2GBC - chains A and B; structure by X-ray diffraction, 2.80 A resolution.

== Chain A (and B) ==
Molecule: Dipeptidyl peptidase 4
Source organism: Rattus norvegicus
Notes: EC 3.4.15.5; chain B of this document is another copy of the same molecule, construct and numbering; everything in this record applies to it too
Reference sequence: P14740 (DPP4_RAT); numbering as in UniProt (aligned over 38-767)
Sequence (730 residues; row label = number of the first residue in the row):
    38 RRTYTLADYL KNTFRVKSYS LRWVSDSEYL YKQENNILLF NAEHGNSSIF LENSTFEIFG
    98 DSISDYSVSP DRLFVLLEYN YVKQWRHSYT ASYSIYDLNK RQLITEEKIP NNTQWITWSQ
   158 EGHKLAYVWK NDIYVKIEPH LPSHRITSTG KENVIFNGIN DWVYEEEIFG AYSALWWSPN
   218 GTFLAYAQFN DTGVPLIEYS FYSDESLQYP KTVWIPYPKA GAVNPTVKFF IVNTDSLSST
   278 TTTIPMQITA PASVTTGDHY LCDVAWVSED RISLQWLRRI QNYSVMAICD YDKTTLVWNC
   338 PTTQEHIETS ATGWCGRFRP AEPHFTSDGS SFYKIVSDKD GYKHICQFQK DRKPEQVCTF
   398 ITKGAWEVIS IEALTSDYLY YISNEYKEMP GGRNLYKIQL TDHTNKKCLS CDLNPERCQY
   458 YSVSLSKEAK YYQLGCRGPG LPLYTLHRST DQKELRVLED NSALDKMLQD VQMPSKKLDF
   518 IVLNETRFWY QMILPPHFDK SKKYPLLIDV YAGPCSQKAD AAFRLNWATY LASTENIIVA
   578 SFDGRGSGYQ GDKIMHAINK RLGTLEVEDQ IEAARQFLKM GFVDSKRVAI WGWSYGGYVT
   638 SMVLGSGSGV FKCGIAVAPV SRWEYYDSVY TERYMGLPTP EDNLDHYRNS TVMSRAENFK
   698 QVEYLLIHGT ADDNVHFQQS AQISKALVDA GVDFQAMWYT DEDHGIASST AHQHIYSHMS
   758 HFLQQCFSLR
Swiss-Prot annotation at these positions:
  - active site (Charge relay system): S631, D709, H741
  - glycosylation (N-linked (GlcNAc...) asparagine): N83, N90, N148, N217, N227, N319, N521, N686
  - mutagenesis: G629 (G629A: Reduced activity; G629R: Reduced activity), W630 (W630E: No effect on activity), S631 (S631A: Reduced activity), Y632 (Y632F: No effect on activity; Y632G: Reduced activity; Y632L: Reduced activity), G633 (G633A: Reduced activity; G633S: Reduced activity)
Disulfide bonds: C326-C337, C383-C395, C445-C448, C455-C473, C650-C763
Covalently attached groups: N-acetylglucosamine (NAG) linked to N83, N90, N227, N319, N521

== Chain A / chain B interface ==
Contacting residue pairs (107; chain A residue first):
  P232(A) with Y246(B)
  L233(A) with Y246(B)
  I234(A) with Y246(B), hydrophobic
  E235(A) with E235(B); S237(B), hydrogen bond; T249(B), hydrogen bond
  S237(A) with E235(B), hydrogen bond
  Y239(A) with F714(B); Q715(B); A718(B), hydrophobic; Q719(B)
  S240(A) with Q719(B), hydrogen bond (backbone-side chain); K722(B), hydrogen bond (backbone-side chain)
  D241(A) with Q719(B); K722(B)
  E242(A) with R659(B), salt bridge; Y662(B), hydrogen bond (backbone-side chain); T688(B); M690(B); Q719(B)
  L244(A) with Y662(B); Q715(B), hydrogen bond (backbone-side chain)
  Q245(A) with K256(B); A257(B), hydrogen bond (side chain-backbone); E661(B), hydrogen bond (side chain-backbone); Q715(B), hydrogen bond (backbone-side chain)
  Y246(A) with P232(B); L233(B); I234(B), hydrophobic; Y254(B), hydrogen bond (side chain-backbone); P255(B); K256(B), hydrogen bond (side chain-backbone); A259(B)
  P247(A) with Q715(B)
  T249(A) with E235(B), hydrogen bond
  Y254(A) with Y246(B), hydrogen bond (backbone-side chain)
  P255(A) with Y246(B)
  K256(A) with Q245(B); Y246(B), hydrogen bond (backbone-side chain)
  A257(A) with Q245(B), hydrogen bond (backbone-side chain)
  A259(A) with Y246(B)
  R659(A) with E242(B), salt bridge
  E661(A) with Q245(B), hydrogen bond (backbone-side chain)
  Y662(A) with E242(B), hydrogen bond (side chain-backbone)
  T688(A) with E242(B)
  M690(A) with E242(B)
  L703(A) with W735(B), hydrophobic
  F714(A) with Y239(B); W735(B), hydrophobic
  Q715(A) with Y239(B); L244(B), hydrogen bond (side chain-backbone); Q245(B), hydrogen bond (side chain-backbone); P247(B)
  S717(A) with W735(B)
  A718(A) with Y239(B), hydrophobic; W735(B); T737(B), hydrogen bond (backbone-side chain)
  Q719(A) with Y239(B); S240(B), hydrogen bond (side chain-backbone); D241(B); E242(B)
  S721(A) with W735(B), hydrogen bond; T737(B), hydrogen bond
  K722(A) with S240(B), hydrogen bond (side chain-backbone); D241(B); E242(B); T737(B)
  V725(A) with Y736(B), hydrophobic; T747(B); A748(B), hydrophobic; H751(B)
  D726(A) with T747(B), hydrogen bond
  V729(A) with H751(B), hydrogen bond (backbone-side chain)
  D730(A) with H751(B); H755(B), salt bridge; H758(B), salt bridge
  F731(A) with M734(B); H751(B); H755(B)
  A733(A) with A733(B); M734(B); W735(B), hydrophobic
  M734(A) with F731(B); A733(B); W735(B)
  W735(A) with L703(B), hydrophobic; F714(B), hydrophobic; S717(B); A718(B); S721(B), hydrogen bond; A733(B), hydrophobic; M734(B)
  Y736(A) with V725(B), hydrophobic
  T737(A) with A718(B), hydrogen bond (side chain-backbone); S721(B), hydrogen bond; K722(B)
  T747(A) with V725(B); D726(B), hydrogen bond
  A748(A) with V725(B), hydrophobic
  H751(A) with V725(B); V729(B), hydrogen bond (side chain-backbone); D730(B); F731(B)
  H755(A) with D730(B), salt bridge; F731(B)
  H758(A) with D730(B), salt bridge
  Q762(A) with Q762(B)
Interface residues without a listed pair, chain A (52 interface residues in all): S243, K248, W251, Q732
Interface residues without a listed pair, chain B (53 interface residues in all): S243, K248, W251, L724, Q732

== In short ==
52 residues of chain A face 53 of chain B across their interface, with 32 hydrogen bonds and 6 salt bridges.
Among the polar pairs are E242(A)-R659(B), D730(A)-H755(B) and D730(A)-H758(B). N-acetylglucosamine is
covalently linked to N83(A), N90(A), N227(A), N319(A) and N521(A).
Both chains are Dipeptidyl peptidase 4 (Rattus norvegicus). Entry 2GBC (Native DPP-IV (CD26) from Rat) was
determined by X-ray diffraction together with 2GBF, 2GBG and 2GBI from the same study.
